PDB entry 9N1S | X-ray diffraction, 2.30 A resolution | chain A

[Chain A]
Protein: Transport and Golgi organization protein 2 homolog
Organism: Homo sapiens
UniProt: Q6ICL3 (TNG2_HUMAN); residues 1-276 here = UniProt positions 1-276
Amino-acid sequence (282 residues; row label = number of the first residue in the row):
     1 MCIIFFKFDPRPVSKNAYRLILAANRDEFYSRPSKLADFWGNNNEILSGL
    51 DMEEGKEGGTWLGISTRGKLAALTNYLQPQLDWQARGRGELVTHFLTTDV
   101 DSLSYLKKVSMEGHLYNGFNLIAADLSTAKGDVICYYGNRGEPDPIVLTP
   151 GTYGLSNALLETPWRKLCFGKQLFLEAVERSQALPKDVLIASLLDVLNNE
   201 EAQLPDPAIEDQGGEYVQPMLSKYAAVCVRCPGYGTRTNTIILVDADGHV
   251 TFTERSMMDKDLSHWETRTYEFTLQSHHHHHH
Unresolved in the structure: 1, 276-282
Construct notes: expression tag (277-282)
Modified / non-standard residues: Cys2 (cysteinesulfonic acid; OCS)

[Summary]
Chain A is Transport and Golgi organization protein 2 homolog (Homo sapiens); the structure, Crystal structure
of the Transport and Golgi Organization protein 2 Homolog (TANGO2) tetragonal form, was determined by X-ray
diffraction together with 9BWA from the same study.
